Entry 2BW1 (X-ray diffraction, 1.81 A resolution); this record covers chains D and I of the 12 polymer chains in the assembly.

# Chain D (and I)
Protein: Dps-like peroxide resistance protein
Source organism: Streptococcus suis
Notes: chain I of this document is another copy of the same molecule, construct and numbering; everything in this record applies to it too
UniProt: Q9F5J9 (Q9F5J9); residues 8-172 here = UniProt positions 8-172
Chain sequence (165 residues; numbered 8 to 172; the number before each row is that of its first residue):
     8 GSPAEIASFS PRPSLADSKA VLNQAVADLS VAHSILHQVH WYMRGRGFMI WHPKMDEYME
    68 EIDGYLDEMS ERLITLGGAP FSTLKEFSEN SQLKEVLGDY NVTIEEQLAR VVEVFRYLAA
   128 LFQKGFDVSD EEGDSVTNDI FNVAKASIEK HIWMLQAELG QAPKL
Disordered / not traced: 8-20 (chain I: 8-21)
Ion coordination: Fe ion near His47 (its only coordinating residue here)

# Chain D / chain I interface
Contacting residue pairs - 25 pairs, chain D then chain I:
  Arg53(D) - Arg53(I)  hydrogen bond (backbone-side chain)
  Gly54(D) - Arg53(I)
  Ile57(D) - Met56(I)  hydrophobic
  Ile57(D) - Ile57(I)  hydrophobic
  Trp58(D) - Met56(I)  hydrophobic
  Lys61(D) - Met56(I)
  Ile111(D) - Arg53(I)
  Glu112(D) - Arg53(I)  salt bridge
  Trp160(D) - Phe55(I)  hydrophobic
  Trp160(D) - His59(I)
  Met161(D) - Phe55(I)
  Met161(D) - Met56(I)  hydrophobic
  Met161(D) - His59(I)
  Ala164(D) - Met50(I)
  Ala164(D) - Arg51(I)
  Ala164(D) - Gly52(I)  hydrogen bond (backbone-backbone)
  Ala164(D) - Phe55(I)  hydrophobic
  Glu165(D) - Gly52(I)
  Glu165(D) - Arg53(I)  salt bridge
  Glu165(D) - Gly54(I)  hydrogen bond (side chain-backbone)
  Glu165(D) - Phe55(I)  hydrogen bond (side chain-backbone)
  Glu165(D) - Met56(I)  hydrogen bond (side chain-backbone)
  Gly167(D) - Gly52(I)
  Gln168(D) - Arg51(I)  hydrogen bond (backbone-side chain)
  Ala169(D) - Arg51(I)
Also at the interface, not in a pair above, chain D (16 interface residues in all): Tyr65, Pro170

# In short
The interface between chain D and chain I involves 16 residues on one side and 9 on the other, with 6 hydrogen
bonds and 2 salt bridges. Polar contacts include Glu112(D)-Arg53(I), Glu165(D)-Arg53(I) and Arg53(D)-Arg53(I).
Both chains are Dps-like peroxide resistance protein (Streptococcus suis). Entry 2BW1 (Iron-bound crystal
structure of Dps-like peroxide resistance protein (Dpr) from Streptococcus suis) was determined by X-ray
diffraction, deposited together with 2CF7.
